PDB entry 1TRM | X-ray diffraction, 2.30 A resolution | chains A and B

[Chain A (and B)]
Protein: Trypsin
From: Rattus rattus
Notes: EC 3.4.21.4; chain B of this document is another copy of the same molecule, construct and numbering; everything in this record applies to it too
Reference sequence: P00763 (TRY2_RAT); the construct lacks a stretch of the UniProt sequence and is renumbered around it, so the offset changes along the chain: 16-34 = UniProt 24-42; 37-65 = UniProt 43-71; 69-125 = UniProt 74-130; 127-130 = UniProt 131-134; 6 more segments
Chain sequence (223 residues; row label = number of the first residue in the row; note: 11 numbers in that range are skipped by the numbering (no residue carries them; nothing is unmodelled there)):
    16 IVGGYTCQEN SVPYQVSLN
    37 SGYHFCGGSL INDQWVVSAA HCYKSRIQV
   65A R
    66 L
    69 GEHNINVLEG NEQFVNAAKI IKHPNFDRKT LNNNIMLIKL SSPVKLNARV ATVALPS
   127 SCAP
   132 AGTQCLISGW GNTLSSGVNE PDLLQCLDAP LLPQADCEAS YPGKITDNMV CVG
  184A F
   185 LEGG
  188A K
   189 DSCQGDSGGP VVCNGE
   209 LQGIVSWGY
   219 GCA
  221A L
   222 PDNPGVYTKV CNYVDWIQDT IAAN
Construct notes: conflict Asn-102 (Asp107 in P00763)
Disulfide bonds: Cys-22/Cys-157, Cys-42/Cys-58, Cys-128/Cys-232, Cys-136/Cys-201, Cys-168/Cys-182, Cys-191/Cys-220
Ion coordination: Ca2+: Glu-70, Asn-72, Val-75, Glu-77, Glu-80
Small-molecule neighbours: benzamidine (BEN): Asp-189, Ser-190, Cys-191, Gln-192, Ser-195, Val-213, Ser-214, Trp-215, Gly-216, Gly-219, Cys-220, Gly-226, Tyr-228

[Chain A / chain B interface]
Residue-residue contacts - 8 pairs, chain A then chain B:
  Arg-62(A) with Ala-170(B), hydrogen bond (side chain-backbone); Pro-173(B)
  Asn-84(A) with Asp-167(B), hydrogen bond; Leu-185(B)
  Ser-109(A) with Pro-164(B); Ala-166(B); Asp-167(B), hydrogen bond
  Ser-110(A) with Pro-164(B)
Also at the interface, not in a pair above, chain A (5 interface residues in all): Ala-86

[In short]
5 residues of chain A and 6 residues of chain B are in contact, with 3 hydrogen bonds. Polar pairs include
Arg-62(A)/Ala-170(B), Asn-84(A)/Asp-167(B) and Ser-109(A)/Asp-167(B). Ligands of chain A: benzamidine. The
Ca2+ site is built by Glu-70(A), Asn-72(A), Val-75(A), Glu-77(A) and Glu-80(A).
Both chains are Trypsin (Rattus rattus). Entry 1TRM (The three-dimensional structure of ASN102 mutant of
trypsin. role of ASP102 in serine protease catalysis) was determined by X-ray diffraction, deposited together
with 2TRM.
